6I77 - chain A; structure by X-ray diffraction, 1.22 A resolution.

== Chain A ==
Protein: Galectin-3
Source organism: Homo sapiens
UniProt: P17931 (LEG3_HUMAN); numbering as in UniProt (aligned over 113-250)
Chain sequence (138 residues; numbered 113 to 250; the number before each row is that of its first residue):
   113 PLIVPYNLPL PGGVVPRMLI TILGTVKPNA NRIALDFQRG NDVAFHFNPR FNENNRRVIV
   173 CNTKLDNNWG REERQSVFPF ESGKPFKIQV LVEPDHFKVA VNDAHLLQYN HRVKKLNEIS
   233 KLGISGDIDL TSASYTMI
Small-molecule neighbours: H5Q ((2R,3R,4S,5R,6S)-4-[4-[4-azanyl-2,3,5,6-tetrakis(fluoranyl)phenyl]-1,2,3-triazol-1-yl]-2-(hydroxymethyl)-6-(4-methylphenyl)sulfanyl-oxane-3,5-diol): Arg144, Ile145, Ala146, His158, Asn160, Arg162, Val172, Asn174, Trp181, Glu184, Ser237, Gly238
UniProt features mapped onto this chain:
  - motif: Lys226 to Asp241 (Nuclear export signal)
  - binding site (a beta-D-galactoside): Trp181 to Gln187
  - modified residue: Ser188 (Phosphoserine)
From the paper describing this entry:
  - binding site for H5Q: Arg144, Trp181
  - conformationally variable residues (side-chain flip): Arg144

== In short ==
Chain A binds compound H5Q. UniProt lists 7 beta-D-galactoside-binding residues. From the paper: a binding
site for H5Q at Arg144 and Trp181; conformational variability at Arg144.
Chain A is Galectin-3 (Homo sapiens); the structure, Galectin-3C in complex with substituted polyfluoroaryl
monothiogalactoside derivative-4, was determined by X-ray diffraction, deposited together with 6I74, 6I75,
6I76 and 6I78.
